5XC8 - chain A; structure by X-ray diffraction, 1.45 A resolution.

Chain A:
Name: Endo-beta-1,4-glucanase
Source organism: Ampullaria crossean
Notes: EC 3.2.1.4
Reference sequence: A7KMF0 (A7KMF0_9CAEN); residues 1-179 here correspond to UniProt positions 17-195 (UniProt number = residue number + 16)
Chain sequence (190 residues; row label = number of the first residue in the row; numbers below 1 keep their minus sign (Ser-4 is residue -4)):
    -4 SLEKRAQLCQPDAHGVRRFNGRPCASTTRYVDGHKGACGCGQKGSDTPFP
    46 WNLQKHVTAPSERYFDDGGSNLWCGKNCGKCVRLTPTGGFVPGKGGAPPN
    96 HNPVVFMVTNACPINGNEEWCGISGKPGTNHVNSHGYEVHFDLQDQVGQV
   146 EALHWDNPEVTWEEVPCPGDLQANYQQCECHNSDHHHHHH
Not modelled in the structure: -4 to -1, 179-185
Sequence notes: expression tag (-4 to 0, 180-185)
Disulfide bonds: Cys4-Cys19, Cys33-Cys73, Cys35-Cys173, Cys69-Cys175, Cys76-Cys162, Cys107-Cys116

Summary:
Chain A is Endo-beta-1,4-glucanase (Ampullaria crossean); the structure, Crystal structure of GH45
endoglucanase EG27II at pH5.5, in complex with cellobiose, was determined by X-ray diffraction together with
5XBU, 5XBX, 5XC4, 5XC9 and 5XCA from the same study.
